Entry 6IUT (X-ray diffraction, 2.30 A resolution); this record covers chains H and L of the 3 polymer chains in the assembly.

[Chain H]
Molecule: AVFluIgG01 Heavy Chain
Organism: Homo sapiens
Chain sequence (219 residues; row label = number of the first residue in the row):
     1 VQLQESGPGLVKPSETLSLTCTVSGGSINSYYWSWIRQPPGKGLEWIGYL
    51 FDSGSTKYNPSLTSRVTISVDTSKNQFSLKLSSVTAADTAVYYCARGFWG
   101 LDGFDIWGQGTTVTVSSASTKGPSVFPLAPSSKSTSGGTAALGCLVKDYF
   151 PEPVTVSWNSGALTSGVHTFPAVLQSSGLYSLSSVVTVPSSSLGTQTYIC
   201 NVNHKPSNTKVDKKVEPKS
Disulfide bonds: Cys21-Cys94, Cys144-Cys200

[Chain L]
Molecule: AVFluIgG01 Light Chain
Organism: Homo sapiens
Chain sequence (216 residues; each row starts with the number of its first residue; numbering starts at 0):
     0 AVLTQPASVSGSPGQSITISCTGTSSDVGDYNYVSWYQQHPGKAPTLMIY
    50 DVNKRPSGDSNRFSGSKSGNTASLTISGLQAEDEADYYCSSYTSSNTWVF
   100 GGGTKLEIKRTVAAPSVFIFPPSDEQLKSGTASVVCLLNNFYPREAKVQW
   150 KVDNALQSGNSQESVTEQDSKDSTYSLSSTLTLSKADYEKHKVYACEVTH
   200 QGLSSPVTKSFNRGEC
Disordered / not traced: 214-215
Disulfide bonds: Cys20-Cys88, Cys135-Cys195

[Interface between chain H and chain L]
Pairs across the interface - 77 pairs, chain H then chain L:
  Tyr32(H) with Trp97(L)
  Ile36(H) with Phe99(L), hydrophobic
  Gln38(H) with Gln38(L), hydrogen bond; Tyr87(L), hydrogen bond
  Lys42(H) with Tyr87(L), hydrogen bond (backbone-side chain)
  Gly43(H) with Tyr87(L)
  Leu44(H) with Pro44(L), hydrophobic; Tyr87(L); Phe99(L)
  Trp46(H) with Thr96(L); Trp97(L); Phe99(L)
  Tyr49(H) with Asn95(L), hydrogen bond; Trp97(L), hydrophobic
  Phe51(H) with Asn95(L)
  Lys57(H) with Ser94(L); Asn95(L)
  Tyr93(H) with Gln38(L), hydrogen bond; Lys42(L), hydrogen bond (side chain-backbone); Ala43(L), hydrophobic
  Trp99(H) with Tyr91(L), hydrophobic
  Gly100(H) with Tyr49(L); Asp50(L)
  Leu101(H) with Leu46(L), hydrophobic; Tyr49(L); Asp50(L)
  Asp102(H) with Tyr32(L); Asp50(L); Trp97(L), hydrogen bond (backbone-side chain)
  Gly103(H) with Ser34(L); Tyr36(L)
  Phe104(H) with Tyr36(L), hydrogen bond (backbone-side chain); Leu46(L); Trp97(L), hydrophobic
  Asp105(H) with Leu46(L)
  Trp107(H) with Tyr36(L); Pro44(L)
  Gly108(H) with Ala43(L)
  Val125(H) with Glu124(L)
  Phe126(H) with Ser122(L); Gln125(L)
  Pro127(H) with Ser122(L)
  Leu128(H) with Phe119(L); Val134(L), hydrophobic
  Ala129(H) with Phe119(L)
  Lys133(H) with Phe117(L); Ile118(L); Lys208(L)
  Ser134(H) with Lys208(L)
  Thr135(H) with Ser115(L); Val116(L), hydrogen bond (side chain-backbone); Phe117(L); Lys208(L), hydrogen bond
  Ser136(H) with Ser115(L), hydrogen bond
  Ala140(H) with Phe117(L)
  Ala141(H) with Phe117(L), hydrophobic; Phe119(L)
  Leu145(H) with Ser132(L)
  Lys147(H) with Ser132(L)
  His168(H) with Asn138(L); Asn139(L), hydrogen bond; Ser175(L), hydrogen bond
  Phe170(H) with Leu136(L), hydrophobic; Ser163(L); Thr165(L); Ser175(L); Leu176(L); Ser177(L)
  Pro171(H) with Ser163(L), hydrogen bond (backbone-side chain); Val164(L)
  Val173(H) with Gln161(L)
  Leu174(H) with Gln161(L)
  Gln175(H) with Gln161(L)
  Ser183(H) with Ser177(L)
  Val185(H) with Leu136(L), hydrophobic
  Thr187(H) with Asn138(L)
  Lys213(H) with Glu124(L), salt bridge
Interface residues without a listed pair, chain H (49 interface residues in all): Glu45, Tyr58, Thr139, Leu142, Thr169, Lys218
Interface residues without a listed pair, chain L (42 interface residues in all): Gly101, Asp123, Glu162, Asp168

[In short]
The interface between chain H and chain L involves 49 residues on one side and 42 on the other, with 14
hydrogen bonds and 1 salt bridge. Polar contacts include Lys213(H)-Glu124(L), Gln38(H)-Gln38(L) and
Gln38(H)-Tyr87(L).
Chain H is AVFluIgG01 Heavy Chain and chain L is AVFluIgG01 Light Chain, both from Homo sapiens; the
structure, Crystal structure of influenza A virus H5 hemagglutinin globular head in complex with the Fab of
..., was determined by X-ray diffraction, deposited together with 6IUV.
